1LTA - chains G and A of the 7 polymer chains in the assembly; structure by X-ray diffraction, 2.20 A resolution.

Chain G:
Molecule: Heat-labile enterotoxin, subunit B
Organism: Escherichia coli
UniProt: P32890 (ELBP_ECOLI); residues 1-103 here correspond to UniProt positions 22-124 (UniProt number = residue number + 21)
Amino-acid sequence (103 residues; row label = number of the first residue in the row):
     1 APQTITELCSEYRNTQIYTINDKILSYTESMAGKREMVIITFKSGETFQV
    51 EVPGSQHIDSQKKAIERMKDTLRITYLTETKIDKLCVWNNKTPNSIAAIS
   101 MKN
Disulfides: Cys9-Cys86
Small-molecule neighbours: beta-D-galactopyranose (GAL): Glu51, Gln56, His57, Gln61, Trp88, Asn90, Lys91

Chain A:
Molecule: Heat-labile enterotoxin, subunit A
Organism: Escherichia coli
UniProt: P06717 (ELAP_ECOLI); residues 1-188 here correspond to UniProt positions 19-206 (UniProt number = residue number + 18)
Amino-acid sequence (188 residues; row label = number of the first residue in the row):
     1 NGDRLYRADSRPPDEIKRSGGLMPRGHNEYFDRGTQMNINLYDHARGTQT
    51 GFVRYDDGYVSTSLSLRSAHLAGQSILSGYSTYYIYVIATAPNMFNVNDV
   101 LGVYSPHPYEQEVSALGGIPYSQIYGWYRVNFGVIDERLHRNREYRDRYY
   151 RNLNIAPAEDGYRLAGFPPDHQAWREEPWIHHAPQGCG
Curated features (UniProtKB/Swiss-Prot):
  - active site: Glu112

How chain G and chain A interact:
Contacting residue pairs (6):
  Tyr76(G) with Arg148(A), hydrogen bond (backbone-side chain)
  Leu77(G) with Arg148(A), hydrogen bond (backbone-side chain)
  Glu79(G) with Asp147(A); Arg148(A), hydrogen bond (side chain-backbone); Arg151(A), salt bridge
  Asn103(G) with Arg143(A)
Interface residues without a listed pair, chain G (5 interface residues in all): Lys23
Interface residues without a listed pair, chain A (5 interface residues in all): Arg146

In short:
The chain G/chain A interface involves 5 residues from each chain; the contacts include 3 hydrogen bonds and 1
salt bridge. Among the polar pairs are Glu79(G)-Arg151(A), Tyr76(G)-Arg148(A) and Leu77(G)-Arg148(A). Ligands
of chain G: beta-D-galactopyranose. From UniProt: active-site residue Glu112(A) on chain A.
Chain G is Heat-labile enterotoxin, subunit B and chain A is Heat-labile enterotoxin, subunit A, both from
Escherichia coli; the structure, 2.2 angstroms crystal structure of E. coli heat-labile enterotoxin (lt) with
bound galactose, was determined by X-ray diffraction.
